Entry 6AD0 (electron microscopy, 3.90 A resolution); this record covers chains H and A of the 6 polymer chains in the assembly.

== Chain H ==
Protein: VH of Fab 2G8
From: Mus musculus
Notes: antibody fragment or engineered binder
Sequence (115 residues; each row starts with the number of its first residue):
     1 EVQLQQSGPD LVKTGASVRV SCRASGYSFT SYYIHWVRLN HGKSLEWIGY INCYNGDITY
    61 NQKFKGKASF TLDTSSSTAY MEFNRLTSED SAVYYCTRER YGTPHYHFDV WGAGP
Disordered / not traced: 1

== Chain A ==
Protein: VP1
From: Coxsackievirus A10
Reference sequence: A0A1V0FT21 (A0A1V0FT21_9ENTO); residues 1-298 here correspond to UniProt positions 565-862 (UniProt number = residue number + 564)
Sequence (298 residues; each row starts with the number of its first residue):
     1 GDPVEDIIHD ALGNTARRAI SSATNVESAA NTTPSSHRLE TGRVPALQAA ETGATSNATD
    61 ENMIETRCVV NRNGVLETTI NHFFSRSGLV GVVNLTDGGT DTTGYATWDI DIMGFVQLRR
   121 KCEMFTYMRF NAEFTFVTTT ENGGARPYML QYMYVPPGAP KPTGRDAFQW QTATNPSVFV
   181 KLTDPPAQVS VPFMSPASAY QWFYDGYPTF GQHPETSNTT YGLCPNNMMG TFAVRVVSRE
   241 ASQLKLQTRV YMKLKHVRAW VPRPIRSQPY LLKNFPNYDS SKITNSARDR SSIKQANM
Disordered / not traced: 1, 10-17, 99-101, 298
Residues lining bound ligands: sphingosine (SPH): Ile110, Asp111, Ile112, Phe134, Phe136, Tyr152, Met153, Tyr154, Val178, Val189, Val191, Tyr200, Gln201, Trp202, Asn227, Met229, Phe232, Met252

== Interface between chain H and chain A ==
Pairs across the interface (12):
  Tyr33(H) with Ser280(A), hydrogen bond (side chain-backbone); Ser281(A), hydrogen bond (side chain-backbone)
  Tyr50(H) with Ser281(A)
  Glu99(H) with Lys282(A), salt bridge
  Arg100(H) with Asp289(A), salt bridge
  Tyr101(H) with Ile283(A)
  Gly102(H) with Ile283(A); Asn285(A)
  Thr103(H) with Lys282(A), hydrogen bond; Ile283(A), hydrogen bond (backbone-backbone); Thr284(A)
  His107(H) with Lys282(A), hydrogen bond
Interface residues without a listed pair, chain H (10 interface residues in all): Asp57, Pro104

== Overview ==
10 residues of chain H and 7 residues of chain A are in contact, with 5 hydrogen bonds and 2 salt bridges.
Polar pairs include Glu99(H)-Lys282(A), Arg100(H)-Asp289(A) and Tyr33(H)-Ser280(A). Ligands of chain A:
sphingosine.
Chain H is VH of Fab 2G8 (Mus musculus) and chain A is VP1 (Coxsackievirus A10); the structure, The structure
of CVA10 mature virion in complex with Fab 2G8, was determined by electron microscopy together with 6ACU,
6ACW, 6ACY, 6ACZ and 6AD1 from the same study.
